8VO0 - chains J and D of the 10 polymer chains in the assembly; structure by electron microscopy, 3.30 A resolution.

[Chain J]
Molecule: Histone H4
Organism: Homo sapiens
UniProtKB: P62805 (H4_HUMAN); residues 25-102 here correspond to UniProt positions 26-103 (UniProt number = residue number + 1)
Chain sequence (78 residues; numbered 25 to 102; the number before each row is that of its first residue):
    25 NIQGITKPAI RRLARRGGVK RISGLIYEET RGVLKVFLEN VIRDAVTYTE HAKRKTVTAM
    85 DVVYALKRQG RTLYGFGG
Curated features (UniProtKB/Swiss-Prot):
  - modified residue: Lys31 (N6-(2-hydroxyisobutyryl)lysine), Lys44 (N6-(2-hydroxyisobutyryl)lysine), Ser47 (Phosphoserine), Tyr51 (Phosphotyrosine), Lys59 (N6-(2-hydroxyisobutyryl)lysine), Lys77 (N6-(2-hydroxyisobutyryl)lysine), Lys79 (N6-(2-hydroxyisobutyryl)lysine), Thr80 (Phosphothreonine), Tyr88 (Phosphotyrosine), Lys91 (N6-(2-hydroxyisobutyryl)lysine)
  - cross-link (Glycyl lysine isopeptide (Lys-Gly)): Lys31 (interchain with G-Cter in SUMO2), Lys59 (interchain with G-Cter in SUMO2), Lys79 (interchain with G-Cter in SUMO2), Lys91 (interchain with G-Cter in SUMO2)

[Chain D]
Molecule: 157-nt DNA strand
Organism: Homo sapiens
Sequence (157 nucleotides; row label = number of the first residue in the row):
   158 GCTGCCGGCG GCTGGAGAAT CCCGGTGCCG AGGCCGCTCA ATTGGTCGTA GACAGCTCTA
   218 GCACCGCTTA AACGCACGTA CGCGCTGTCC CCCGCGTTTA AACCGCCAAG GGGATTACTC
   278 CCTAGTCTCC AGGCACGTCT CAGATATATA CATCCTG

[How chain J and chain D interact]
Pairs across the interface (12):
  Arg35(J) - DC249(D)  salt bridge to the phosphate
  Arg45(J) - DC248(D)  hydrogen bond to the sugar
  Arg45(J) - DC249(D)  phosphate contact
  Ile46(J) - DC248(D)  phosphate contact
  Ile46(J) - DC249(D)  hydrogen bond to the phosphate
  Ser47(J) - DC248(D)  phosphate contact
  Gly48(J) - DC248(D)  phosphate contact
  Arg78(J) - DG269(D)  phosphate contact
  Arg78(J) - DG270(D)  phosphate contact
  Lys79(J) - DG268(D)  salt bridge to the phosphate
  Lys79(J) - DG269(D)  hydrogen bond to the phosphate
  Thr80(J) - DG269(D)  hydrogen bond to the phosphate
Also at the interface, not in a pair above, chain J (10 interface residues in all): Arg39, Lys44

[In short]
10 residues of chain J and 5 residues of chain D are in contact, with 4 hydrogen bonds and 2 salt bridges.
Polar contacts include Arg45(J)-DC248(D), Ile46(J)-DC249(D) and Lys79(J)-DG269(D).
Chain J is Histone H4 and chain D is a 157-nt DNA strand, both from Homo sapiens; the structure,
H3K36me3-modified nucleosome bound to PRC2_AJ1-450 with histone H3 tail disengaged, was determined by electron
microscopy together with 8VMI, 8VMJ, 8VML, 8VMN, 8VNV, 8VNZ and 8VOB from the same study.
